PDB entry 3AM8 | X-ray diffraction, 2.80 A resolution | chains A and E of the 3 polymer chains in the assembly

# Chain A
Protein: HLA class I histocompatibility antigen, alpha chain E
From: Homo sapiens
Notes: fragment: resideus in UNP 22-297
UniProt: P13747 (HLAE_HUMAN); residues 1-276 here correspond to UniProt positions 22-297 (UniProt number = residue number + 21)
Sequence (276 residues; numbered 1 to 276; the number before each row is that of its first residue):
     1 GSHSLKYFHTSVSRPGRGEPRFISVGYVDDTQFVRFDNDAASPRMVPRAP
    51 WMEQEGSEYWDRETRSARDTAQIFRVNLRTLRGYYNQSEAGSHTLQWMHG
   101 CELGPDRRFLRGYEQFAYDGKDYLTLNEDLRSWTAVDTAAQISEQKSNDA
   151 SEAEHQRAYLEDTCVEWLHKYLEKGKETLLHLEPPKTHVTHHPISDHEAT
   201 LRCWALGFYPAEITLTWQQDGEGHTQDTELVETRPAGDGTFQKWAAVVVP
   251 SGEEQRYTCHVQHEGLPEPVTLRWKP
Disulfide bonds: C101-C164, C203-C259

# Chain E
Protein: Peptide from Glycoprotein
UniProt: Q0QI92 (Q0QI92_HCMV); residues 1-9 here correspond to UniProt positions 15-23 (UniProt number = residue number + 14)
Sequence (9 residues; numbered 1 to 9; the number before each row is that of its first residue):
     1 VMGPRTLIL

# How chain A and chain E interact
Pairs across the interface (40; chain A residue first):
  Y7(A) - V1(E)  hydrogen bond (side chain-backbone)
  Y7(A) - M2(E)
  H9(A) - M2(E)
  M45(A) - M2(E)  hydrophobic
  Y59(A) - V1(E)  hydrophobic
  R62(A) - V1(E)
  E63(A) - V1(E)
  E63(A) - M2(E)  hydrogen bond (side chain-backbone)
  S66(A) - G3(E)
  S66(A) - P4(E)
  A67(A) - M2(E)
  T70(A) - M2(E)
  I73(A) - T6(E)
  I73(A) - L7(E)
  I73(A) - I8(E)  hydrophobic
  F74(A) - T6(E)
  N77(A) - L7(E)  hydrogen bond (side chain-backbone)
  N77(A) - I8(E)
  N77(A) - L9(E)  hydrogen bond (side chain-backbone)
  T80(A) - L9(E)
  Y84(A) - L9(E)  hydrogen bond (side chain-backbone)
  W97(A) - T6(E)
  F116(A) - T6(E)
  F116(A) - L7(E)  hydrophobic
  L124(A) - L7(E)  hydrophobic
  W133(A) - L7(E)  hydrophobic
  S143(A) - L9(E)  hydrogen bond (side chain-backbone)
  K146(A) - L9(E)  hydrogen bond (side chain-backbone)
  S147(A) - L7(E)
  E152(A) - R5(E)  salt bridge
  E152(A) - L7(E)
  H155(A) - R5(E)
  Q156(A) - R5(E)  hydrogen bond (side chain-backbone)
  Q156(A) - L7(E)
  Y159(A) - V1(E)  hydrogen bond (side chain-backbone)
  Y159(A) - M2(E)
  Y159(A) - G3(E)
  T163(A) - V1(E)
  W167(A) - V1(E)
  Y171(A) - V1(E)  hydrogen bond (side chain-backbone)
Interface residues without a listed pair, chain A (32 interface residues in all): L5, S24, L95, Y123

# In short
32 residues of chain A face 9 of chain E across their interface, with 10 hydrogen bonds and 1 salt bridge.
Polar pairs include E152(A)-R5(E), Y7(A)-V1(E) and E63(A)-M2(E).
Chain A is HLA class I histocompatibility antigen, alpha chain E (Homo sapiens) and chain E is Peptide from
Glycoprotein; the structure, Crystal Structure of a Human Major Histocompatibilty complex, was determined by
X-ray diffraction.
